PDB entry 8VCW | X-ray diffraction, 1.35 A resolution | chain A

== Chain A ==
Molecule: Biotin synthase
From: Blautia obeum
Notes: EC 2.8.1.6
UniProtKB: A5ZUL4 (A5ZUL4_9FIRM); residue numbers follow UniProt; this construct covers 1-327
Chain sequence (327 residues; row label = number of the first residue in the row):
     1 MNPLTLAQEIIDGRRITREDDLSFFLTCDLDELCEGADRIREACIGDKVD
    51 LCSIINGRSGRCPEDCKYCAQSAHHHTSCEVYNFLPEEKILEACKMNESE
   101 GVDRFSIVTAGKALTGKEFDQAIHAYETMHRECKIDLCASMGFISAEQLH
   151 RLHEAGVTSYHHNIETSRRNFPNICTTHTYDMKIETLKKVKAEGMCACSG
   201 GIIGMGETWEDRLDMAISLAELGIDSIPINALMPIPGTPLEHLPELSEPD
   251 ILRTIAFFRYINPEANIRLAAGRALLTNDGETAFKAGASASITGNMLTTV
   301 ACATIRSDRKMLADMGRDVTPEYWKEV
Metal / ion sites: Fe4 H S5 Fe: Cys52, Cys138, Cys198; 4Fe-4S cluster Fe: Cys62, Cys66, Cys69 (together with S-adenosylmethionine); Fe ion: His74 (together with bis-tris buffer)
Ligand contacts:
  - D-desthiobiotin (DTB; 6-(5-methyl-2-oxo-imidazolidin-4-yl)-hexanoic acid): Ile54, Ala70, Val108, His161, Asn163, Pro228, Asn230, Met233, Ala270, Ala271, Ile292, Met296, Leu297, Thr298, Thr299
  - Fe4 H S5 (Q46): Cys52, Ser53, Ile54, Arg104, Ser106, Val108, Cys138, Ser140, Ser159, His161, Cys198, Ser226, Pro228, Arg268, Ile292
  - S-adenosylmethionine (SAM): Tyr68, Cys69, Val108, Thr109, Ala110, Gly111, Ser140, Met141, Gly142, His161, His162, Asn163, Glu165, Lys183, Ile202, Asn230, Ala231, Leu232, Met233, Ile235, Ala271, Leu297
  - 4Fe-4S cluster (SF4): Cys62, Glu64, Cys66, Tyr68, Cys69, Gln71, Ser72, Ala110, Gly111, His178
What the authors report for this chain:
  - Fe4 H S5 coordination: Cys52, Cys138, Cys198
  - contacts within the chain: Ser140-His161 (hydrogen bond)
  - binding site for D-desthiobiotin: His161
  - binding site for Fe4 H S5: His161
  - catalytic residues: His161 (proposed by the authors, not directly observed)
  - mutagenesis - H161A (0.001 min-1): decreased catalytic activity on D-desthiobiotin
  - mutagenesis - S140A (0.012 min-1): unchanged catalytic activity on D-desthiobiotin
  - mutagenesis - C52S/S106C: abolished catalytic activity on D-desthiobiotin

== Overview ==
Chain A binds S-adenosylmethionine, Fe4 H S5, 4Fe-4S cluster and D-desthiobiotin. Cys52, Cys138 and Cys198
form the Fe4 H S5 Fe site. The 4Fe-4S cluster Fe site is built by Cys62, Cys66 and Cys69. The paper reports
the catalytic residue His161; H161A reduces catalytic activity on D-desthiobiotin; 3 substitutions were tested
in all.
Chain A is Biotin synthase (Blautia obeum); the structure, X-Ray Crystal Structure of the biotin synthase from
B. obeum, was determined by X-ray diffraction.
